PDB entry 6X2Y | X-ray diffraction, 2.30 A resolution | chains A and B of the 4 polymer chains in the assembly

== Chain A ==
Protein: GTP-binding nuclear protein Ran
Source organism: Homo sapiens
UniProt: P62826 (RAN_HUMAN); residues 1-216 here = UniProt positions 1-216
Sequence (216 residues; numbered 1 to 216; the number before each row is that of its first residue):
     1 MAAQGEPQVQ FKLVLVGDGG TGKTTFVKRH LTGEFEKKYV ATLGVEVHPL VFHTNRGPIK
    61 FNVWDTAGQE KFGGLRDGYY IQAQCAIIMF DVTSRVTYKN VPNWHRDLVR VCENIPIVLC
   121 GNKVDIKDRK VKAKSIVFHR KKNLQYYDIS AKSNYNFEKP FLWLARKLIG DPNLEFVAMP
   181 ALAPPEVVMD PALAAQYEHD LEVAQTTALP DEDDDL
Disordered / not traced: 1-8, 187-189
Curated features (UniProtKB/Swiss-Prot):
  - region: Lys37 to Val45 (Switch-I), Gly68 to Gln84 (Switch-II), Asp211 to Leu216 (Interaction with RANBP1)
  - binding site (GTP): Asp18 to Thr25, Glu36 to Thr42, Gly68, Asn122 to Asp125, Ser150 to Lys152
  - site: Gln69 (Essential for GTP hydrolysis)
  - modified residue: Ala2 (N-acetylalanine), Thr24 (Phosphothreonine), Lys37 (N6-acetyllysine), Lys60 (N6-acetyllysine), Lys71 (N6-acetyllysine), Lys99 (N6-acetyllysine), Lys134 (N6-acetyllysine), Lys159 (N6-acetyllysine)
  - cross-link (Glycyl lysine isopeptide (Lys-Gly)): Lys71 (interchain with G-Cter in SUMO2), Lys152 (interchain with G-Cter in SUMO2)
  - mutagenesis: Gly19 (G19V: Blocks DNA replication; when associated with L-69), Thr24 (T24L: Has low binding affinity for GTP and GDP. Almost completely abolishes interaction with BIRC5; T24N: Has low binding affinity for GTP and GDP. Decreases nuclear import of proteins and RNA ...), Thr25 (T25A: Minor effect on the interaction with the alpha phosphate group of bound GTP), Lys37 (K37Q: Mimics acetylation; enhances the nuclear export of RELA/p65; K37R: Decreased acetylation), Tyr39 (Y39A: Abolishes steric hindrance that traps the essential Q-69 in an unreactive position, and causes slow GTP hydrolysis in wild-type ...), Gln69 (Q69L: Strongly decreased GTPase activity. Probably locked in the GTP-bound form. Loss of interaction with NUTF2. Decreases nuclear location and leads to cytoplasmic location during interphase ...), Glu70 (E70A: Strongly decreases the relase of bound GDP), Arg76 (R76E: Probable loss of interaction with NUTF2. Loss of transport to the nucleus), Lys134 (K134Q: Loss of normal mitotic chromosome segregation and defective mitotic spindle orientation; K134R: Loss of normal mitotic chromosome segregation and formation of sister chromatid bridges), Asp211 to Leu216 (No effect on GTPase activity. Abolishes interaction with RANBP1)
Metal / ion sites: Mg2+: Thr24, Thr42 (together with GMP-PNP)
Ligand contacts: GMP-PNP (GNP; phosphoaminophosphonic acid-guanylate ester): Gly17, Asp18, Gly19, Gly20, Thr21, Gly22, Lys23, Thr24, Thr25, Phe35, Glu36, Lys37, Lys38, Tyr39, Val40, Ala41, Thr42, Thr66, Ala67, Gly68, Gln69, Asn122, Lys123, Asp125, Ile126, Ser150, Ala151, Lys152

== Chain B ==
Protein: Ran-specific GTPase-activating protein 1
Source organism: Saccharomyces cerevisiae
UniProt: P41920 (YRB1_YEAST); numbering as in UniProt (aligned over 62-201)
Sequence (140 residues; row label = number of the first residue in the row):
    62 DIHFEPVVHL EKVDVKTMEE DEEVLYKVRA KLFRFDADAK EWKERGTGDC KFLKNKKTNK
   122 VRILMRRDKT LKICANHIIA PEYTLKPNVG SDRSWVYACT ADIAEGEAEA FTFAIRFGSK
   182 ENADKFKEEF EKAQEINKKA
Disordered / not traced: 62-77, 201

== Chain A / chain B interface ==
Pairs across the interface (88; chain A residue first):
  Arg29(A) - Glu105(B)  salt bridge
  Thr32(A) - Glu105(B)
  Thr32(A) - Arg106(B)
  Thr32(A) - Arg128(B)  hydrogen bond (backbone-side chain)
  Gly33(A) - Glu105(B)
  Gly33(A) - Arg106(B)
  Gly33(A) - Arg128(B)
  Glu34(A) - Lys104(B)  salt bridge
  Glu34(A) - Glu105(B)  hydrogen bond (backbone-backbone)
  Lys38(A) - Glu102(B)  salt bridge
  Leu50(A) - Lys133(B)
  Val51(A) - Lys133(B)  hydrogen bond (backbone-side chain)
  Phe52(A) - Lys133(B)
  Phe157(A) - Lys130(B)
  Phe157(A) - Thr131(B)
  Glu158(A) - Lys130(B)
  Phe176(A) - Lys130(B)
  Ala178(A) - Arg127(B)
  Ala178(A) - Leu132(B)
  Met179(A) - Arg127(B)  hydrogen bond (backbone-side chain)
  Met179(A) - Lys133(B)
  Met179(A) - Ile134(B)  hydrogen bond (side chain-backbone)
  Pro180(A) - Thr78(B)
  Pro180(A) - Met79(B)  hydrophobic
  Pro180(A) - Ile134(B)
  Ala181(A) - Thr78(B)  hydrogen bond (backbone-backbone)
  Ala181(A) - Met79(B)
  Ala181(A) - Arg123(B)  hydrogen bond (backbone-side chain)
  Ala181(A) - Leu125(B)  hydrophobic
  Ala181(A) - Arg127(B)
  Ala181(A) - Ile134(B)  hydrophobic
  Leu182(A) - Met79(B)  hydrophobic
  Leu182(A) - Arg123(B)  hydrogen bond (backbone-side chain)
  Leu182(A) - Asn137(B)  hydrogen bond (backbone-side chain)
  Leu182(A) - Ile164(B)
  Ala183(A) - Ile164(B)
  Pro184(A) - Arg123(B)
  Pro184(A) - Asn137(B)
  Pro184(A) - His138(B)
  Pro184(A) - Ile139(B)
  Pro184(A) - Ile164(B)  hydrophobic
  Pro185(A) - Ile139(B)
  Pro185(A) - Ile164(B)
  Glu186(A) - Lys121(B)  salt bridge
  Glu186(A) - Ile139(B)
  Tyr197(A) - Thr161(B)
  Leu201(A) - Lys147(B)
  Leu201(A) - Val157(B)  hydrophobic
  Val203(A) - Phe96(B)  hydrophobic
  Val203(A) - Lys101(B)
  Ala204(A) - Phe96(B)  hydrophobic
  Ala204(A) - Trp103(B)  hydrogen bond (backbone-side chain)
  Ala204(A) - Asn149(B)  hydrogen bond (backbone-side chain)
  Ala204(A) - Thr173(B)
  Gln205(A) - Lys147(B)
  Gln205(A) - Pro148(B)
  Gln205(A) - Asn149(B)  hydrogen bond (backbone-side chain)
  Gln205(A) - Val150(B)  hydrogen bond (backbone-backbone)
  Thr206(A) - Val150(B)
  Thr207(A) - Phe96(B)
  Thr207(A) - Lys101(B)
  Thr207(A) - Trp103(B)  hydrogen bond (backbone-side chain)
  Thr207(A) - Asn149(B)  hydrogen bond (backbone-side chain)
  Ala208(A) - Trp103(B)
  Ala208(A) - Asn149(B)
  Ala208(A) - Val150(B)
  Leu209(A) - Trp103(B)  hydrophobic
  Leu209(A) - Asn149(B)  hydrogen bond (backbone-side chain)
  Leu209(A) - Ser155(B)
  Leu209(A) - Ala175(B)  hydrophobic
  Leu209(A) - Arg177(B)
  Pro210(A) - Phe94(B)  hydrophobic
  Pro210(A) - Trp103(B)
  Pro210(A) - Arg177(B)  hydrogen bond (backbone-side chain)
  Asp211(A) - Arg177(B)  hydrogen bond (backbone-side chain)
  Glu212(A) - Gly151(B)
  Glu212(A) - Ser152(B)  hydrogen bond
  Glu212(A) - Arg154(B)  salt bridge
  Glu212(A) - Arg177(B)  salt bridge
  Asp214(A) - Arg154(B)  hydrogen bond (backbone-side chain)
  Asp215(A) - Gly179(B)
  Leu216(A) - Arg90(B)
  Leu216(A) - Lys92(B)
  Leu216(A) - Thr108(B)
  Leu216(A) - Arg154(B)
  Leu216(A) - Arg177(B)  hydrogen bond (backbone-side chain)
  Leu216(A) - Phe178(B)
  Leu216(A) - Gly179(B)
Interface residues without a listed pair, chain A (39 interface residues in all): His30, Leu31, Val177, Asp200
Interface residues without a listed pair, chain B (53 interface residues in all): Ala91, Ala98, Gly107, Asp129, Tyr158, Ala159, Ala162, Ala165, Glu166, Ala169, Ala171

== Summary ==
The interface between chain A and chain B involves 39 residues on one side and 53 on the other; the contacts
include 21 hydrogen bonds and 6 salt bridges. Polar contacts include Arg29(A)-Glu105(B), Glu34(A)-Lys104(B)
and Lys38(A)-Glu102(B). Ligands of chain A: GMP-PNP.
Chain A is GTP-binding nuclear protein Ran (Homo sapiens) and chain B is Ran-specific GTPase-activating
protein 1 (Saccharomyces cerevisiae); the structure, Crystal Structure of mDia2NES peptide bound to
CRM1(E571K), was determined by X-ray diffraction together with 6X2M, 6X2O, 6X2P, 6X2R, 6X2S, 6X2U and 3
further entries from the same study.
